PDB entry 7FDE | electron microscopy, 3.80 A resolution | chains O and P of the 16 polymer chains in the assembly

== Chain O ==
Name: V-type proton ATPase subunit C
From: Saccharomyces cerevisiae S288C
UniProt: P31412 (VATC_YEAST); numbering as in UniProt (aligned over 1-392)
Chain sequence (392 residues; numbered 1 to 392; the number before each row is that of its first residue):
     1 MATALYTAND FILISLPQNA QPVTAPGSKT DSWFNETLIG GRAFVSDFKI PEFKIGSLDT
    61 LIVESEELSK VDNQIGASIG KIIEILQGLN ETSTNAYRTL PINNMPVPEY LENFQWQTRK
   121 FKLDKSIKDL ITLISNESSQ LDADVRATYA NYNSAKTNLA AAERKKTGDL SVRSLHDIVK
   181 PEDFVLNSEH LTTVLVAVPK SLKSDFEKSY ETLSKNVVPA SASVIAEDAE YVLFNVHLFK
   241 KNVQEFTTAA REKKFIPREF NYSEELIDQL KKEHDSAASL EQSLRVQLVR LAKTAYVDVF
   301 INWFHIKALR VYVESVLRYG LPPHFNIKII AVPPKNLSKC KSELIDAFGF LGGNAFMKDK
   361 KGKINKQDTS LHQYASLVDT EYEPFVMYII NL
Not modelled in the structure: 1-4, 358-381
Swiss-Prot annotation at these positions:
  - modified residue: A2 (N-acetylalanine)
  - mutagenesis: F255 (F255A: Is rapidly degraded and disrupts stable ATPase assembly)

== Chain P ==
Name: Oxidation resistance protein 1
From: Saccharomyces cerevisiae S288C
UniProt: Q08952 (OXR1_YEAST); residues 1-273 here = UniProt positions 1-273
Chain sequence (273 residues; numbered 1 to 273; the number before each row is that of its first residue):
     1 MFGVKDAIFK IKRSIAGTDS SDSTAYTTAS ESSPQLKDSH NPFRNKTTSE RTIVEEGSLP
    61 PVRLNGYLPS TKNKLLTPEM CDEIRTLMPT RIQLYTEWNL LYSLEQHGSS LHSLYSNVAP
   121 DSKEFRRVGY VLVIKDRKNG IFGAYSNEAF HPNEHRQYTG NGECFLWKLD KVPDVNISEK
   181 EESEQEGKEG KEEGDKEERW RFSGYPYTGV NEFAIYCTSE FLSMGAGDGH YGLLCDDGLL
   241 HGVSNPCQTY GNEVLSKEGK KFSIVALEVW RVG
Not modelled in the structure: 1-62, 172-200, 273
Swiss-Prot annotation at these positions:
  - modified residue: M1 (N-acetylmethionine), S178 (Phosphoserine)

== Interface between chain O and chain P ==
Residue-residue contacts - 22 pairs, chain O then chain P:
  R119(O) with N161(P); G162(P), hydrogen bond (side chain-backbone); E163(P); Y207(P)
  K120(O) with N161(P)
  K122(O) with G160(P), hydrogen bond (side chain-backbone); N161(P); G162(P)
  D124(O) with Q157(P)
  K125(O) with Q157(P)
  N136(O) with R126(P), hydrogen bond (backbone-side chain)
  E137(O) with R126(P)
  Q140(O) with K123(P), hydrogen bond (side chain-backbone); E124(P); F125(P); R126(P), hydrogen bond (side chain-backbone); R127(P)
  D144(O) with R91(P), salt bridge; F125(P)
  R290(O) with L94(P)
  T294(O) with R91(P); L94(P)
Interface residues without a listed pair, chain O (12 interface residues in all): L291
Interface residues without a listed pair, chain P (15 interface residues in all): T90, S122

== Summary ==
12 residues of chain O face 15 of chain P across their interface; the contacts include 5 hydrogen bonds and 1
salt bridge. Polar contacts include D144(O)-R91(P), R119(O)-G162(P) and K122(O)-G160(P). Curated annotation
(UniProt) lists one mutagenesis site on chain O.
Here chain O is V-type proton ATPase subunit C and chain P is Oxidation resistance protein 1, both from
Saccharomyces cerevisiae S288C. Entry 7FDE (CryoEM Structures of Reconstituted V-ATPase, Oxr1 bound V1) was
determined by electron microscopy.
